PDB entry 2B8V | X-ray diffraction, 1.80 A resolution | chain A

[Chain A]
Name: Beta-secretase 1
Source organism: Homo sapiens
Notes: EC 3.4.23.46; fragment: protease domain
UniProtKB: P56817 (BACE1_HUMAN); aligned to UniProt positions 62-446 over residues 1-385 (the alignment contains insertions or deletions, so no single offset holds)
Sequence (405 residues; each row starts with the number of its first residue):
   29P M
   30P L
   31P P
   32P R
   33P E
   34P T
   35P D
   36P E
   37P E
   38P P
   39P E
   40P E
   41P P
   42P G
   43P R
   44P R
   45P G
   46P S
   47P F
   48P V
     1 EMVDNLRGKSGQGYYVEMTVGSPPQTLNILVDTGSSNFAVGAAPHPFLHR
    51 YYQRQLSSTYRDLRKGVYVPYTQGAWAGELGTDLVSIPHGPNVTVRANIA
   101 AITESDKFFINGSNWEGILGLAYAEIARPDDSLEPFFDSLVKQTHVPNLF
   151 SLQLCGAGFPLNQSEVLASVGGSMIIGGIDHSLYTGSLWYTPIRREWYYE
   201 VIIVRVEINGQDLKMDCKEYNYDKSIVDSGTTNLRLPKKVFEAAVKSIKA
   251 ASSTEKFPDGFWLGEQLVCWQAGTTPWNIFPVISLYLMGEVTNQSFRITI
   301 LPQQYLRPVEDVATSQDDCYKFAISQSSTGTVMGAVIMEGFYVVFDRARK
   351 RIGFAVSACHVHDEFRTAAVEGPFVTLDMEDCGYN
Unresolved in the structure: 29P, 30P, 31P, 32P, 33P, 34P, 35P, 36P, 37P, 38P, 39P, 40P, 41P, 42P, 158-170, 311-315
Construct notes: initiating methionine (2); engineered mutation Ala75 (Lys136 in P56817), Ala77 (Glu138 in P56817)
UniProt features mapped onto this chain:
  - active site: Asp32, Asp228
  - modified residue (N6-acetyllysine): Lys65, Lys214, Lys218, Lys224, Lys238, Lys239, Lys246
  - glycosylation (N-linked (GlcNAc...) asparagine): Asn92, Asn111, Asn162, Asn293
Disulfide bonds: Cys155-Cys359, Cys217-Cys382, Cys269-Cys319

[Summary]
UniProt lists active-site residues Asp32 and Asp228.
Chain A is Beta-secretase 1 (Homo sapiens); the structure, Crystal structure of human Beta-secretase complexed
with L-L000430,469, was determined by X-ray diffraction (same publication as 2B8L).
